Entry 5VGZ (electron microscopy, 4.50 A resolution (low resolution: residue-level contacts below are approximate; hydrogen-bond / salt-bridge calls are withheld)); this record covers chains D and U of the 17 polymer chains in the assembly.

[Chain D]
Name: 26S proteasome regulatory subunit 6B
From: Homo sapiens
Reference sequence: P43686 (PRS6B_HUMAN); numbering as in UniProt (aligned over 39-145)
Amino-acid sequence (107 residues; numbered 39 to 145; the number before each row is that of its first residue):
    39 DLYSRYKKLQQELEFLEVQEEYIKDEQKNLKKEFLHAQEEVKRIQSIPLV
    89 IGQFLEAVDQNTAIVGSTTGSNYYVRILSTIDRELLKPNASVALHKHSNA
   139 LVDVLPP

[Chain U]
Name: 26S proteasome non-ATPase regulatory subunit 1
From: Homo sapiens
Reference sequence: Q99460 (PSMD1_HUMAN); residues 1-935 here = UniProt positions 1-935
Amino-acid sequence (935 residues; numbered 1 to 935; the number before each row is that of its first residue):
     1 MITSAAGIISLLDEDEPQLKEFALHKLNAVVNDFWAEISESVDKIEVLYE
    51 DEGFRSRQFAALVASKVFYHLGAFEESLNYALGAGDLFNVNDNSEYVETI
   101 IAKCIDHYTKQCVENADLPEGEKKPIDQRLEGIVNKMFQRCLDDHKYKQA
   151 IGIALETRRLDVFEKTILESNDVPGMLAYSLKLCMSLMQNKQFRNKVLRV
   201 LVKIYMNLEKPDFINVCQCLIFLDDPQAVSDILEKLVKEDNLLMAYQICF
   251 DLYESASQQFLSSVIQNLRTVGTPIASVPGSTNTGTVPGSEKDSDSMETE
   301 EKTSSAFVGKTPEASPEPKDQTLKMIKILSGEMAIELHLQFLIRNNNTDL
   351 MILKNTKDAVRNSVCHTATVIANSFMHCGTTSDQFLRDNLEWLARATNWA
   401 KFTATASLGVIHKGHEKEALQLMATYLPKDTSPGSAYQEGGGLYALGLIH
   451 ANHGGDIIDYLLNQLKNASNDIVRHGGSLGLGLAAMGTARQDVYDLLKTN
   501 LYQDDAVTGEAAGLALGLVMLGSKNAQAIEDMVGYAQETQHEKILRGLAV
   551 GIALVMYGRMEEADALIESLCRDKDPILRRSGMYTVAMAYCGSGNNKAIR
   601 RLLHVAVSDVNDDVRRAAVESLGFILFRTPEQCPSVVSLLSESYNPHVRY
   651 GAAMALGICCAGTGNKEAINLLEPMTNDPVNYVRQGALIASALIMIQQTE
   701 ITCPKVNQFRQLYSKVINDKHDDVMAKFGAILAQGILDAGGHNVTISLQS
   751 RTGHTHMPSVVGVLVFTQFWFWFPLSHFLSLAYTPTCVIGLNKDLKMPKV
   801 QYKSNCKPSTFAYPAPLEVPKEKEKEKVSTAVLSITAKAKKKEKEKEKKE
   851 EEKMEVDEAEKKEEKEKKKEPEPNFQLLDNPARVMPAQLKVLTMPETCRY
   901 QPFKPLSIGGIIILKDTSEDIEELVEPVAAHGPKI
Not modelled in the structure: 275-316, 821-833, 845-879
Swiss-Prot annotation at these positions:
  - modified residue: Met1 (N-acetylmethionine), Thr273 (Phosphothreonine), Ser290 (Phosphoserine), Lys310 (N6-acetyllysine), Thr311 (Phosphothreonine), Ser315 (Phosphoserine), Lys720 (N6-acetyllysine), Thr830 (Phosphothreonine), Ser834 (Phosphoserine)

[Interface between chain D and chain U]
Pairs across the interface - 34 pairs, chain D then chain U:
  Asp39(D) with Tyr179(U)
  Tyr41(D) with Gln149(U); Gly152(U); Ile153(U); Glu156(U)
  Ser42(D) with Leu183(U)
  Tyr44(D) with Glu156(U)
  Lys45(D) with Gly152(U); Leu155(U); Glu156(U); Leu187(U)
  Gln49(D) with Ser186(U)
  Glu52(D) with Met188(U); Asn596(U)
  Phe53(D) with Leu626(U); Gln632(U); Val636(U)
  Glu55(D) with Arg600(U)
  Val56(D) with Asn596(U); Ile599(U); Arg600(U)
  Gln57(D) with Val636(U)
  Glu59(D) with Arg600(U)
  Tyr60(D) with Leu603(U); Val607(U); Leu640(U)
  Asp63(D) with His604(U); Val607(U)
  Glu64(D) with Val607(U); Leu639(U)
  Asn67(D) with Val607(U); Ser608(U)
  Leu68(D) with Val607(U)
  Glu71(D) with Tyr644(U)
Also at the interface, not in a pair above, chain D (21 interface residues in all): Leu40, Lys46, Ile61
Also at the interface, not in a pair above, chain U (27 interface residues in all): Lys148, Arg158, Ser593, Arg615

[Overview]
The interface between chain D and chain U involves 21 residues on one side and 27 on the other.
Here chain D is 26S proteasome regulatory subunit 6B and chain U is 26S proteasome non-ATPase regulatory
subunit 1, both from Homo sapiens. Entry 5VGZ (Conformational Landscape of the p28-Bound Human Proteasome
Regulatory Particle) was determined by electron microscopy together with 5VHF, 5VHH, 5VHI, 5VHJ, 5VHM, 5VHN
and 5 further entries from the same study.
